PDB entry 6ECT | X-ray diffraction, 1.42 A resolution | chain A

# Chain A
Molecule: StiE protein
Organism: Stigmatella aurantiaca
Notes: fragment: oxygen methyltransferase
UniProtKB: Q8RJY2 (Q8RJY2_STIAU); numbering as in UniProt (aligned over 961-1257)
Sequence (321 residues; each row starts with the number of its first residue; note: 960 numbers in that range are skipped by the numbering (no residue carries them; nothing is unmodelled there); numbers below 1 keep their minus sign (Met-23 is residue -23)):
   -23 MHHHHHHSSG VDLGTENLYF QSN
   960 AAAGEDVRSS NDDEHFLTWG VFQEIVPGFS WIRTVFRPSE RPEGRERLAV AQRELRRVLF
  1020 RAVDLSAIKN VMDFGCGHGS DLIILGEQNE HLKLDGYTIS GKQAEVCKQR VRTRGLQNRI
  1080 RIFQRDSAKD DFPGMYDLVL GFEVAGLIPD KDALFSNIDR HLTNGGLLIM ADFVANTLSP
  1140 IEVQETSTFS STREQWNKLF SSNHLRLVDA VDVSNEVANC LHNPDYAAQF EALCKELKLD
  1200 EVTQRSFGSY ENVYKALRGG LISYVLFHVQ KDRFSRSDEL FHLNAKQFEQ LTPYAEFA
Disordered / not traced: -23 to -10, 960-972, 1137-1146, 1198-1202
Differences from the reference sequence: initiating methionine (-23); expression tag (-22 to -1, 960)
Small-molecule neighbours: S-adenosylmethionine (SAM): Tyr-5, Gln-3, Asn-1, Phe975, Leu976, Thr977, Arg1015, Asp1032, Phe1033, Gly1034, Cys1035, Gly1036, Asp1040, Tyr1056, Thr1057, Ile1058, Ser1059, Gln1062, Arg1084, Asp1085, Ser1086, Ala1087, Phe1101, Glu1102, Val1103, Leu1106, Ile1107
What the authors report for this chain:
  - self-association interface (contacts with another copy of this molecule): Ala1021, Asp1023, Ala1026, Gly1124, Leu1126, Arg1165, Val1167, Gln1229, Asp1231, Phe1233, Arg1235
  - binding site for S-adenosylmethionine: Glu1102
  - contacts within the chain: Glu1102-Tyr1223 (hydrogen bond)
  - catalytic residues: Glu1102, Tyr1223
  - mutagenesis - E1102A, Y1223F: abolished catalytic activity
  - mutagenesis - E1102Q: abolished catalytic activity on acetoacetyl-ACP

# Overview
Bound to chain A: S-adenosylmethionine. The paper reports catalytic residues Glu1102 and Tyr1223; E1102A and
Y1223F abolish catalytic activity.
Chain A is StiE protein (Stigmatella aurantiaca); the structure, StiE O-MT residues 961-1257, was determined
by X-ray diffraction, deposited together with 6ECV, 6ECW and 6ECX.
